PDB entry 7NJT | electron microscopy, 2.75 A resolution | chains a and b of the 12 polymer chains in the assembly

[Chain a]
Name: ATP synthase subunit a
From: Mycolicibacterium smegmatis (strain ATCC 700084 / mc(2)155)
UniProt: A0R206 (A0R206_MYCS2); residues 1-252 here = UniProt positions 1-252
Amino-acid sequence (252 residues; each row starts with the number of its first residue):
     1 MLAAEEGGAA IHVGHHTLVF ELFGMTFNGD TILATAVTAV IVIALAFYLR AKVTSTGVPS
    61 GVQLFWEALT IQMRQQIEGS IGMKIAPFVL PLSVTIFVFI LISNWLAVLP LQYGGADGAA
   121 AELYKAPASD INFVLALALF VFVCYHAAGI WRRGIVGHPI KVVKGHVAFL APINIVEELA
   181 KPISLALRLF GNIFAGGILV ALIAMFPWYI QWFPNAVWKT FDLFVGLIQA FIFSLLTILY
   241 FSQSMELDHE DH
Unresolved in the structure: 1-9, 248-252
What the authors report for this chain:
  - catalytic residues: His12, His15, His16, Asp30, Asn104, Gln112, Asp117, Glu122, Lys125, His146, Arg153, Lys161, His166, Asn174, Glu177, Glu178, Lys181, Ser184, Lys219, Asp222, Gln229, Tyr240 (proposed by the authors, not directly observed)

[Chain b]
Name: ATP synthase subunit b
From: Mycolicibacterium smegmatis (strain ATCC 700084 / mc(2)155)
Notes: engineered mutation(s): C-ter 10His tag
UniProt: A0R204 (ATPF_MYCS2); residue numbers follow UniProt; this construct covers 1-170
Amino-acid sequence (180 residues; each row starts with the number of its first residue):
     1 MGEFSATILA ASQAAEEGGG GSNFLIPNGT FFAVLIIFLI VLGVISKWVV PPISKVLAER
    61 EAMLAKTAAD NRKSAEQVAA AQADYEKEMA EARAQASALR DEARAAGRSV VDEKRAQASG
   121 EVAQTLTQAD QQLSAQGDQV RSGLESSVDG LSAKLASRIL GVDVNSGGTQ HHHHHHHHHH
Unresolved in the structure: 1-22, 85-180
Sequence notes: expression tag (171-180)

[How chain a and chain b interact]
Residue-residue contacts (60; chain a residue first):
  Val13(a) with Phe24(b), hydrophobic
  Met25(a) with Phe32(b), hydrophobic
  Thr26(a) with Asn28(b), hydrogen bond (backbone-side chain); Gly29(b), hydrogen bond (backbone-backbone); Thr30(b)
  Phe27(a) with Gly29(b); Thr30(b)
  Asn28(a) with Asn28(b), hydrogen bond; Thr30(b), hydrogen bond (backbone-side chain)
  Thr31(a) with Thr30(b)
  Ile32(a) with Thr30(b); Ala33(b), hydrophobic
  Thr35(a) with Val34(b); Ile37(b)
  Ala39(a) with Ile37(b), hydrophobic; Val41(b), hydrophobic
  Val42(a) with Val41(b), hydrophobic
  Ala46(a) with Val44(b), hydrophobic; Val49(b), hydrophobic
  Phe47(a) with Trp48(b), hydrophobic
  Leu49(a) with Ile53(b), hydrophobic
  Arg50(a) with Trp48(b)
  Ser55(a) with Glu59(b), hydrogen bond
  Gln63(a) with Val56(b); Arg60(b)
  Trp66(a) with Ile45(b), hydrophobic; Val49(b), hydrophobic
  Glu67(a) with Ile53(b); Arg60(b), salt bridge
  Thr70(a) with Ile53(b)
  Ile71(a) with Leu57(b), hydrophobic
  Arg74(a) with Leu57(b)
  Leu90(a) with Val50(b), hydrophobic
  Pro91(a) with Ser46(b); Val50(b), hydrophobic
  Val94(a) with Ile45(b), hydrophobic; Val50(b), hydrophobic
  Thr95(a) with Val41(b); Leu42(b); Ile45(b)
  Ile96(a) with Phe38(b), hydrophobic
  Phe99(a) with Val41(b), hydrophobic
  Ile131(a) with Phe24(b); Leu25(b), hydrophobic; Ile26(b)
  Asn132(a) with Pro27(b); Asn28(b), hydrogen bond (side chain-backbone); Thr30(b); Phe31(b)
  Phe133(a) with Val34(b), hydrophobic
  Leu135(a) with Pro27(b), hydrophobic; Phe31(b)
  Ala136(a) with Phe31(b), hydrophobic; Val34(b), hydrophobic
  Leu139(a) with Phe31(b), hydrophobic
  Phe140(a) with Phe38(b), hydrophobic; Leu39(b), hydrophobic; Leu42(b), hydrophobic
  Phe190(a) with Phe24(b), hydrophobic
  Phe194(a) with Phe24(b), hydrophobic
Interface residues without a listed pair, chain a (46 interface residues in all): Gly14, Ala36, Ile43, Val53, Thr54, Pro59, Leu92, Asp130, Leu137, Leu187
Interface residues without a listed pair, chain b (30 interface residues in all): Leu35, Pro52, Ser54

[Summary]
The interface between chain a and chain b involves 46 residues on one side and 30 on the other; the contacts
include 6 hydrogen bonds and 1 salt bridge. Polar contacts include Glu67(a)-Arg60(b), Thr26(a)-Asn28(b) and
Asn28(a)-Asn28(b). From the paper: catalytic residues His12(a), His15(a) and His16(a) among others.
Here chain a is ATP synthase subunit a and chain b is ATP synthase subunit b, both from Mycolicibacterium
smegmatis (strain ATCC 700084 / mc(2)155). Entry 7NJT (Mycobacterium smegmatis ATP synthase Fo combined all
classes) was determined by electron microscopy (same publication as 7NJK, 7NJL, 7NJM, 7NJN, 7NJO, 7NJP and 20
further entries).
